Entry 8ACW (X-ray diffraction, 3.40 A resolution); this record covers chains E and F of the 6 polymer chains in the assembly.

[Chain E]
Protein: Na(+)-translocating NADH-quinone reductase subunit E
From: Vibrio cholerae
Notes: EC 7.2.1.1
Reference sequence: A0A085QWM0 (A0A085QWM0_VIBCL); numbering as in UniProt (aligned over 1-198)
Sequence (198 residues; each row starts with the number of its first residue):
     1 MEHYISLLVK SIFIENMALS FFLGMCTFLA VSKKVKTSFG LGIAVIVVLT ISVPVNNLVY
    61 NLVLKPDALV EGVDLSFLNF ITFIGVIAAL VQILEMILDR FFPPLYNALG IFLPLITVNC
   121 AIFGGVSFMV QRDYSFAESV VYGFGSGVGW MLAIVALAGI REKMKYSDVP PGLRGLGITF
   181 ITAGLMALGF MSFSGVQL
Disordered / not traced: 1
Bound ions: 2Fe-2S cluster Fe: Cys-26, Cys-120 (shared with 2 residues of chain D)
Ligand contacts:
  - 2Fe-2S cluster (FES): Gly-24, Met-25, Cys-26, Val-118, Asn-119, Cys-120
  - FMN (flavin mononucleotide): Ser-20, Phe-21, Phe-22, Leu-23, Ser-194

[Chain F]
Protein: Na(+)-translocating NADH-quinone reductase subunit F
From: Vibrio cholerae
Notes: EC 7.2.1.1
Reference sequence: A0A085ST13 (A0A085ST13_VIBCL); numbering as in UniProt (aligned over 1-408)
Sequence (408 residues; numbered 1 to 408; the number before each row is that of its first residue):
     1 MSTIIFGVVM FTLIILALVL VILFAKSKLV PTGDITISIN GDPEKAIVTQ PGGKLLTALA
    61 GAGVFVSSAC GGGGSCGQCR VKIKSGGGDI LPTELDHISK GEAREGERLA CQVAVKADMD
   121 LELPEEIFGV KKWECTVISN DNKATFIKEL KLAIPDGESV PFRAGGYIQI EAPAHHVKYA
   181 DFDVPEKYRG DWDKFNLFRY ESKVDEPIIR AYSMANYPEE FGIIMLNVRI ATPPPNNPNV
   241 PPGQMSSYIW SLKAGDKCTI SGPFGEFFAK DTDAEMVFIG GGAGMAPMRS HIFDQLKRLK
   301 SKRKMSYWYG ARSKREMFYV EDFDGLAAEN DNFVWHCALS DPQPEDNWTG YTGFIHNVLY
   361 ENYLKDHEAP EDCEYYMCGP PMMNAAVINM LKNLGVEEEN ILLDDFGG
Disordered / not traced: 408
Bound ions: 2Fe-2S cluster Fe: Cys-70, Cys-76, Cys-79, Cys-111
Ligand contacts:
  - FAD (flavin-adenine dinucleotide): Gln-78, Tyr-167, Arg-210, Ala-211, Tyr-212, Ser-213, Asn-227, Val-228, Arg-229, Ala-231, Thr-232, Pro-233, Pro-234, Val-240, Pro-241, Pro-242, Gly-243, Gln-244, Met-245, Ser-246, Ala-283, Asp-404, Phe-406
  - 2Fe-2S cluster (FES): Leu-56, Ser-68, Ala-69, Cys-70, Gly-71, Gly-74, Ser-75, Cys-76, Gly-77, Cys-79, Leu-109, Cys-111
What the authors report for this chain:
  - mutagenesis - C70A: abolished binding to 2Fe-2S cluster

[Interface between chain E and chain F]
Contacting residue pairs - 22 pairs, chain E then chain F:
  Val-63(E) with Met-10(F), hydrophobic
  Leu-69(E) with Met-10(F), hydrophobic
  Val-73(E) with Thr-3(F)
  Leu-75(E) with Thr-3(F)
  Phe-77(E) with Thr-3(F)
  Leu-78(E) with Gly-7(F); Phe-11(F), hydrophobic
  Ile-81(E) with Phe-11(F), hydrophobic
  Thr-82(E) with Phe-11(F); Ile-14(F)
  Gly-85(E) with Leu-18(F)
  Val-86(E) with Leu-18(F), hydrophobic
  Ala-89(E) with Leu-18(F), hydrophobic; Ile-22(F), hydrophobic
  Ile-93(E) with Ile-22(F), hydrophobic; Ala-25(F), hydrophobic
  Met-96(E) with Lys-26(F); Val-30(F), hydrophobic
  Arg-100(E) with Leu-29(F), hydrogen bond (side chain-backbone)
  Phe-102(E) with Gly-88(F)
  Pro-103(E) with Asp-89(F)
  Asn-107(E) with Asp-89(F), hydrogen bond
Other interface residues (no listed pair), chain E (21 interface residues in all): Val-59, Gln-92, Ile-97, Asp-99
Other interface residues (no listed pair), chain F (16 interface residues in all): Ser-2, Gly-87, Lys-116

[In short]
Chain E and chain F form an interface of 21 and 16 residues respectively, with 2 hydrogen bonds. Polar pairs
include Arg-100(E)/Leu-29(F) and Asn-107(E)/Asp-89(F). Chain E binds flavin mononucleotide and 2Fe-2S cluster.
Ligands of chain F: flavin-adenine dinucleotide and 2Fe-2S cluster. From the paper: C70A of chain F abolishes
binding to 2Fe-2S cluster.
Here chain E is Na(+)-translocating NADH-quinone reductase subunit E and chain F is Na(+)-translocating
NADH-quinone reductase subunit F, both from Vibrio cholerae. Entry 8ACW (X-ray structure of Na+-NQR from
Vibrio cholerae at 3.4 A resolution) was determined by X-ray diffraction together with 8A1T, 8A1U, 8A1V, 8A1W,
8A1X, 8A1Y and 8ACY from the same study.
